Entry 7N8Q (X-ray diffraction, 2.90 A resolution); this record covers chains G and H of the 4 polymer chains in the assembly.

[Chain G]
Molecule: clade A/E 93TH057 HIV-1 gp120 core
Organism: Human immunodeficiency virus 1
UniProtKB: A0A0M3KKW9 (A0A0M3KKW9_9HIV1); the author numbering skips numbers that UniProt does not, so the offset changes along the chain: 44-124 = UniProt 1-81; 198-299 = UniProt 82-183; 316-355 = UniProt 184-223; 357-396 = UniProt 224-263; 1 more segments
Amino-acid sequence (355 residues; numbered 42 to 492; 96 numbers in that range are skipped by the numbering (no residue carries them; nothing is unmodelled there); the number before each row is that of its first residue):
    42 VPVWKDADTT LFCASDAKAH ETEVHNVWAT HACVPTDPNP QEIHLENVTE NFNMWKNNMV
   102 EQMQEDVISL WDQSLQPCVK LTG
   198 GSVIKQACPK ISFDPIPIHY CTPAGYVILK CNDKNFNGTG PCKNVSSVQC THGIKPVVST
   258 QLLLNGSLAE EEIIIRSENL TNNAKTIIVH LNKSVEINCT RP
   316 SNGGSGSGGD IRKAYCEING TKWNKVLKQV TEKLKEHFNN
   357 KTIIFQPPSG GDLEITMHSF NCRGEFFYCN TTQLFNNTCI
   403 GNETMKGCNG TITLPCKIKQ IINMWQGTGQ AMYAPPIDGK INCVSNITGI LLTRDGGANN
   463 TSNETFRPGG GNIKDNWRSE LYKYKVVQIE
Unresolved in the structure: 42, 316-325, 403-408
Disulfides: Cys54-Cys74, Cys119-Cys205, Cys218-Cys247, Cys228-Cys239, Cys296-Cys331, Cys378-Cys445, Cys385-Cys418, Cys395-Cys410
Glycans and other covalent adducts: N-acetylglucosamine (NAG) linked to Asn234, Asn241, Asn262, Asn276, Asn289, Asn295, Asn334, Asn386, Asn448
Sequence notes: expression tag (42-43); engineered mutation Ser375 (His242 in A0A0M3KKW9)

[Chain H]
Molecule: Rhesusized DH677.3 FAB HEAVY CHAIN
Organism: Macaca mulatta
Notes: antibody fragment or engineered binder
Amino-acid sequence (228 residues; row label = number of the first residue in the row; a row labelled like 82A-82C holds insertion residues (82A, then the next letters in order)):
     1 QVQLVQSGAE VKKPGASVKL SCKASGYTFT SYDINWVRQA PGQGLEWMGW MN
   52A P
    53 KTGNTGYAQK FQGRVTMTRD TSTSTAYMEL
82A-82C SSL
    83 RSEDTAVYYC ATYRIIAA
100A-100F VGYRYF
   101 QYWGQGALVT VSSASTKGPS VFPLAPSSRS TSESTAALGC LVKDYFPEPV TVSWNSGSLT
   161 SGVHTFPAVL QSSGLYSLSS VVTVPSSSLG TQTYVCNVNH KPSNTKVDKR VEIKTCGG
Unresolved in the structure: 128-132, 214-218
Disulfides: Cys22-Cys92, Cys140-Cys196

[How chain G and chain H interact]
Residue-residue contacts (20):
  Asp78(G) - Arg100D(H)  salt bridge
  Pro79(G) - Trp50(H)  hydrophobic
  Pro79(G) - Asn56(H)
  Asn80(G) - Asp33(H)  hydrogen bond
  Asn80(G) - Trp50(H)
  Asn80(G) - Asn52(H)  hydrogen bond
  Asn80(G) - Arg100D(H)  hydrogen bond (backbone-side chain)
  Gln82(G) - Val100A(H)
  Gln82(G) - Gly100B(H)
  Gln82(G) - Arg100D(H)
  Ile84(G) - Ala99(H)
  Ile84(G) - Ala100(H)
  Ile84(G) - Val100A(H)  hydrophobic
  Val224(G) - Val100A(H)  hydrophobic
  Ser244(G) - Val100A(H)
  Val245(G) - Val100A(H)
  Gln246(G) - Val100A(H)
  Gln246(G) - Gly100B(H)  hydrogen bond (side chain-backbone)
  Gln246(G) - Arg100D(H)
  Glu492(G) - Tyr100C(H)  hydrogen bond (backbone-side chain)
Other interface residues (no listed pair), chain G (11 interface residues in all): Pro81
Interface features reported in the paper:
  - epitope / paratope residues, chain G: Thr71(G), Tyr223(G), Ser244(G), Ile491(G)

[Overview]
11 residues of chain G and 10 residues of chain H are in contact; the contacts include 5 hydrogen bonds and 1
salt bridge. Polar pairs include Asp78(G)-Arg100D(H), Asn80(G)-Asp33(H) and Asn80(G)-Asn52(H).
N-acetylglucosamine is covalently linked to Asn234(G), Asn241(G), Asn262(G), Asn276(G), Asn289(G) and
Asn295(G) and 3 more. The paper reports epitope/paratope residues Thr71(G), Tyr223(G) and Ser244(G) among
others.
Chain G is clade A/E 93TH057 HIV-1 gp120 core (Human immunodeficiency virus 1) and chain H is Rhesusized
DH677.3 FAB HEAVY CHAIN (Macaca mulatta); the structure, Rhesusized RV305 DH677.3 Fab bound to Clade A/E
93TH057 HIV-1 gp120 core, was determined by X-ray diffraction.
